8W5M - chains L and b of the 6 polymer chains in the assembly; structure by electron microscopy, 3.10 A resolution.

Chain L:
Protein: Light chain of Ab17
Source organism: Mus musculus
Sequence (112 residues; each row starts with the number of its first residue):
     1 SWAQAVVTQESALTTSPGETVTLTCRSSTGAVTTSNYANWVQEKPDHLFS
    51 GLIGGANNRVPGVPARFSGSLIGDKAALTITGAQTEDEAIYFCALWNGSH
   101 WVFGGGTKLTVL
Disordered / not traced: 1-4, 111-112
Disulfide bonds: C25-C93

Chain b:
Protein: Minor capsid protein A1
Source organism: Escherichia phage Qbeta
Reference sequence: Q8LTE1 (A1_BPQBE); residues 0-132 here correspond to UniProt positions 1-133 (UniProt number = residue number + 1)
Sequence (133 residues; row label = number of the first residue in the row; numbering starts at 0):
     0 MAKLETVTLGNIGKDGKQTLVLNPRGVNPTNGVASLSQAGAVPALEKRVT
    50 VSVSQPSRNRKNYKVQVKIQNPTACTANGSCDPSVTRQAYADVTFSFTQY
   100 STDEERAFVRTELAALLASPLLIDAIDQLNPAY
Disordered / not traced: 0

How chain L and chain b interact:
Pairs across the interface (14; chain L residue first):
  T33(L) - Q127(b)  hydrogen bond
  T34(L) - K13(b)
  T34(L) - I122(b)  hydrogen bond (side chain-backbone)
  T34(L) - D126(b)  hydrogen bond
  S35(L) - D123(b)  hydrogen bond
  S35(L) - Q127(b)
  A56(L) - D14(b)
  N57(L) - N10(b)
  N57(L) - D14(b)
  N57(L) - G15(b)
  S70(L) - K16(b)  hydrogen bond
  L71(L) - K13(b)
  L71(L) - D14(b)
  I72(L) - K16(b)
Interface residues without a listed pair, chain L (10 interface residues in all): Y37, G69
Interface residues without a listed pair, chain b (10 interface residues in all): P119

In short:
The chain L/chain b interface involves 10 residues from each chain; the contacts include 5 hydrogen bonds.
Among the polar pairs are T33(L)-Q127(b), T34(L)-I122(b) and T34(L)-D126(b).
Chain L is Light chain of Ab17 (Mus musculus) and chain b is Minor capsid protein A1 (Escherichia phage
Qbeta); the structure, Cryo-EM structure of Qb-Ab17, was determined by electron microscopy (same publication
as 8W5D, 8W5E, 8W5F, 8W5G, 8W5L, 8W5N and 8 further entries).
